3K7A - chains B and I of the 11 polymer chains in the assembly; structure by X-ray diffraction, 3.80 A resolution.

== Chain B ==
Protein: DNA-directed RNA polymerase II subunit RPB2
Organism: Saccharomyces cerevisiae
Notes: EC 2.7.7.6
Reference sequence: P08518 (RPB2_YEAST); numbering as in UniProt (aligned over 1-1224)
Amino-acid sequence (1224 residues; row label = number of the first residue in the row):
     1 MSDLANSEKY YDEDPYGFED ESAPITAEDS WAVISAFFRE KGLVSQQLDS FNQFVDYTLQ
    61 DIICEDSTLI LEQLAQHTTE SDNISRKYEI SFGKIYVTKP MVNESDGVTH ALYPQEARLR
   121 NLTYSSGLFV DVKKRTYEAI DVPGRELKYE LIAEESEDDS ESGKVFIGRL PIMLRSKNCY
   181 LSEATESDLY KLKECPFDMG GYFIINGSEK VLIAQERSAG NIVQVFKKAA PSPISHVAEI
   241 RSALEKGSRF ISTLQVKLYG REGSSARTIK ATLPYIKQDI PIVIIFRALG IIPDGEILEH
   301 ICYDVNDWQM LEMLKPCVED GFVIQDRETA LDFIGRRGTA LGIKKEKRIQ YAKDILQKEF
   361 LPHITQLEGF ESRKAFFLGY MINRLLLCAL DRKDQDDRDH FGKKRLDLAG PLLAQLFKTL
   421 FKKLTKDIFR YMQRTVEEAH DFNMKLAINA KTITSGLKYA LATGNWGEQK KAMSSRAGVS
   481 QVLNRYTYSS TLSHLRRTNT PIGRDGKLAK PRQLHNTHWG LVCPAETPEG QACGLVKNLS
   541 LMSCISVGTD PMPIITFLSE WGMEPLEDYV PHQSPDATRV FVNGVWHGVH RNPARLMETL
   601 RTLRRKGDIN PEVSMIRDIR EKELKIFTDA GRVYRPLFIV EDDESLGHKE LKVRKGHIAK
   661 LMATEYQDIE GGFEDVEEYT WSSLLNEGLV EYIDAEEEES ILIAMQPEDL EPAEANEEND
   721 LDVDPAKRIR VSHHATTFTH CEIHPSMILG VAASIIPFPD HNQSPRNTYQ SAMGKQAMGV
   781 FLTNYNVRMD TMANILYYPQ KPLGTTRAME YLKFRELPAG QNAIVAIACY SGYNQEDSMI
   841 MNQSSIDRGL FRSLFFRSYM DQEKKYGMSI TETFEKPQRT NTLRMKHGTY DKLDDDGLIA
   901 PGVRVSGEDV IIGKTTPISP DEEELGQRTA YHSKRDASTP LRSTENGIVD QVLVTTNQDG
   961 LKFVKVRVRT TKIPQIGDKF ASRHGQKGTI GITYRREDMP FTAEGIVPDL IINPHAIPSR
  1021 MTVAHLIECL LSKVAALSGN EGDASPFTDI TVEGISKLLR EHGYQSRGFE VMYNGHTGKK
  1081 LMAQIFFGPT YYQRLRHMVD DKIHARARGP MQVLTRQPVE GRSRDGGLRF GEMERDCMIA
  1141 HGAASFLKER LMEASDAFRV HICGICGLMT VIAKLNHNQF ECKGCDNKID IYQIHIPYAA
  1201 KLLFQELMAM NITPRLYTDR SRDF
Unresolved in the structure: 1-19, 71-89, 135-163, 669-677, 716-721, 864-867, 917-932
Ion coordination: Zn2+: Cys-1163, Cys-1166, Cys-1182, Cys-1185

== Chain I ==
Protein: DNA-directed RNA polymerase II subunit RPB9
Organism: Saccharomyces cerevisiae
Reference sequence: P27999 (RPB9_YEAST); residues 1-122 here = UniProt positions 1-122
Amino-acid sequence (122 residues; each row starts with the number of its first residue):
     1 MTTFRFCRDC NNMLYPREDK ENNRLLFECR TCSYVEEAGS PLVYRHELIT NIGETAGVVQ
    61 DIGSDPTLPR SDRECPKCHS RENVFFQSQQ RRKDTSMVLF FVCLSCSHIF TSDQKNKRTQ
   121 FS
Unresolved in the structure: 1, 39, 121-122
Ion coordination: Zn2+ site 1: Cys-10, Cys-29, Cys-32; Zn2+ site 2: Cys-75, Cys-103, Cys-106
Swiss-Prot annotation at these positions:
  - zinc finger: Cys-7 to Cys-32 (C4-type), Ser-71 to Thr-111 (TFIIS-type)
  - binding site (Zn(2+)): Cys-7, Cys-10, Cys-29, Cys-32, Cys-75, Cys-78, Cys-103, Cys-106
  - modified residue: Ser-40 (Phosphoserine)

== Chain B / chain I interface ==
Contacting residue pairs (42; chain B residue first):
  Glu-262(B) with His-46(I), salt bridge
  Arg-287(B) with Asn-12(I)
  Pro-293(B) with Cys-10(I); Asn-11(I)
  Asp-294(B) with Asn-11(I), hydrogen bond (backbone-backbone); Asn-12(I); Met-13(I), hydrogen bond (side chain-backbone)
  Gly-295(B) with Phe-6(I)
  Trp-308(B) with Thr-2(I); Leu-42(I), hydrophobic; Arg-45(I)
  Gln-309(B) with Glu-47(I)
  Leu-311(B) with Phe-4(I), hydrophobic
  Glu-312(B) with Val-43(I)
  Lys-315(B) with Phe-4(I); Met-13(I)
  Glu-319(B) with Tyr-15(I)
  Phe-322(B) with Asn-12(I); Tyr-15(I); Arg-30(I); Thr-31(I)
  Gln-325(B) with Asn-12(I), hydrogen bond; Thr-31(I), hydrogen bond
  Arg-392(B) with Gln-89(I)
  Asp-394(B) with Arg-91(I)
  Ala-594(B) with Asp-61(I)
  Arg-617(B) with Asp-61(I), salt bridge
  Ile-619(B) with Val-59(I); Asp-61(I); Ser-64(I); Asp-65(I)
  Arg-620(B) with Gly-57(I); Leu-68(I); Phe-86(I); Gln-89(I), hydrogen bond
  Lys-622(B) with Val-59(I)
  Glu-699(B) with Thr-67(I)
  Ser-700(B) with Pro-66(I); Thr-67(I)
  Ile-701(B) with Thr-67(I)
  Thr-737(B) with Pro-66(I)
  Thr-739(B) with Pro-66(I)
Interface residues without a listed pair, chain B (29 interface residues in all): Glu-296, Leu-298, Val-318, Asp-391
Interface residues without a listed pair, chain I (30 interface residues in all): Ile-52, Ile-62, Arg-70, Arg-92

== In short ==
The interface between chain B and chain I involves 29 residues on one side and 30 on the other; the contacts
include 5 hydrogen bonds and 2 salt bridges. Among the polar pairs are Glu-262(B)/His-46(I),
Arg-617(B)/Asp-61(I) and Asp-294(B)/Met-13(I).
Here chain B is DNA-directed RNA polymerase II subunit RPB2 and chain I is DNA-directed RNA polymerase II
subunit RPB9, both from Saccharomyces cerevisiae. Entry 3K7A (Crystal Structure of an RNA polymerase II-TFIIB
complex) was determined by X-ray diffraction.
